PDB entry 4F8O | X-ray diffraction, 1.90 A resolution | chain A

== Chain A ==
Molecule: pH 6 antigen
From: Yersinia pestis
Reference sequence: P31522 (PSAA_YERPE); the construct has insertions or renumbered stretches relative to UniProt, so the offset changes along the chain: 2-115 = UniProt 45-158; 120-137 = UniProt 27-44
Amino-acid sequence (145 residues; each row starts with the number of its first residue):
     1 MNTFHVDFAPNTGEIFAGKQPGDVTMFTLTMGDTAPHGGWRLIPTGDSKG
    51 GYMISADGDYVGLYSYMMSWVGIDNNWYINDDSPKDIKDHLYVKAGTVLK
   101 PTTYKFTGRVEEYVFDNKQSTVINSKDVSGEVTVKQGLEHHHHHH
Disordered / not traced: 139-145
Sequence notes: expression tag (1, 138-145); linker (116-119)
Glycans and other covalent adducts: 4-(2-aminoethyl)benzenesulfonyl fluoride (AES) linked to Tyr52
Small-molecule neighbours:
  - 4-(2-aminoethyl)benzenesulfonyl fluoride (AES): Gly50, Gly51, Gly62, Leu63, Tyr64, Trp70, Trp77
  - guanidine (GAI): Gly46, Asp47, Ser48, Lys49, Gly50, Tyr60

== Overview ==
Chain A binds guanidine. Covalently linked 4-(2-aminoethyl)benzenesulfonyl fluoride: at Tyr52.
Chain A is pH 6 antigen (Yersinia pestis); the structure, X-ray structure of PsaA from Yersinia pestis, in
complex with lactose and AEBSF, was determined by X-ray diffraction, deposited together with 4F8L, 4F8N and
4F8P.
